3QWR - chains A and B of the 3 polymer chains in the assembly; structure by X-ray diffraction, 3.25 A resolution.

== Chain A ==
Protein: Interleukin-12 subunit beta
Source organism: Homo sapiens
UniProt: P29460 (IL12B_HUMAN); residues 1-306 here correspond to UniProt positions 23-328 (UniProt number = residue number + 22)
Amino-acid sequence (306 residues; each row starts with the number of its first residue):
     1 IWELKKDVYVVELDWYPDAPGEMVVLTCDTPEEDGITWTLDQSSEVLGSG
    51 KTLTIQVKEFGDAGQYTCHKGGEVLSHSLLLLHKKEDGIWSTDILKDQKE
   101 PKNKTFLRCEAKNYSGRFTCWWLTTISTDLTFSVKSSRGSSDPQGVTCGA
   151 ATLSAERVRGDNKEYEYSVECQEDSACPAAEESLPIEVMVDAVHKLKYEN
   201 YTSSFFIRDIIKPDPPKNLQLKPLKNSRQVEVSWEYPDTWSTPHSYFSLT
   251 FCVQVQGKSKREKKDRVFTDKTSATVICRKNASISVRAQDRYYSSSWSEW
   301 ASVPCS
Not modelled in the structure: 1, 158, 257-262, 281-282, 306
Cystine bridges: C28-C68, C109-C120, C148-C171, C278-C305
Covalent attachments: N-acetylglucosamine (NAG) linked to N200
Swiss-Prot annotation at these positions:
  - glycosylation: N113 (N-linked (GlcNAc...) asparagine), N200 (N-linked (GlcNAc...) asparagine), W297 (C-linked (Man) tryptophan)

== Chain B ==
Protein: Interleukin-23 subunit alpha
Source organism: Homo sapiens
UniProt: Q9NPF7 (IL23A_HUMAN); residues 1-170 here correspond to UniProt positions 20-189 (UniProt number = residue number + 19)
Amino-acid sequence (170 residues; each row starts with the number of its first residue):
     1 RAVPGGSSPAWTQCQQLSQKLCTLAWSAHPLVGHMDLREEGDEETTNDVP
    51 HIQCGDGCDPQGLRDNSQFCLQRIHQGLIFYEKLLGSDIFTGEPSLLPDS
   101 PVGQLHASLLGLSQLLQPEGHHWETQQIPSLSPSQPWQRLLLRFKILRSL
   151 QAFVAVAARVFAHGAATLSP
Not modelled in the structure: 1-6, 39-49, 121-130, 169-170
Cystine bridges: C58-C70

== Chain A / chain B interface ==
Residue-residue contacts (36; chain A residue first):
  Y114(A) - R159(B)  hydrogen bond
  C177(A) - C54(B)  disulfide
  A179(A) - V156(B)
  A180(A) - I52(B)
  E181(A) - H51(B)  salt bridge
  E181(A) - I52(B)  hydrogen bond (backbone-backbone)
  E181(A) - Y81(B)
  E181(A) - S149(B)
  E181(A) - A152(B)
  E181(A) - F153(B)
  S183(A) - H51(B)
  R208(A) - A152(B)
  D209(A) - R148(B)  salt bridge
  P243(A) - P60(B)  hydrophobic
  P243(A) - H163(B)
  S245(A) - A162(B)
  S245(A) - H163(B)  hydrogen bond
  Y246(A) - C58(B)  hydrogen bond (side chain-backbone)
  Y246(A) - V156(B)
  Y246(A) - R159(B)
  Y246(A) - V160(B)
  F247(A) - R159(B)
  D290(A) - R159(B)  salt bridge
  R291(A) - Q19(B)  hydrogen bond (backbone-side chain)
  Y292(A) - Q19(B)
  Y292(A) - C22(B)
  Y292(A) - W26(B)
  Y292(A) - A155(B)  hydrophobic
  Y292(A) - A158(B)  hydrophobic
  Y292(A) - R159(B)
  Y292(A) - A162(B)
  Y293(A) - W26(B)  hydrogen bond (backbone-side chain)
  Y293(A) - R148(B)  hydrogen bond
  Y293(A) - Q151(B)
  Y293(A) - A152(B)
  S294(A) - W26(B)
Other interface residues (no listed pair), chain A (19 interface residues in all): S248, D270
Other interface residues (no listed pair), chain B (26 interface residues in all): P50, Q53, D59, A166, T167
Inter-chain disulfides: C177(A)-C54(B)

== Summary ==
The interface between chain A and chain B involves 19 residues on one side and 26 on the other; the contacts
include 1 disulfide bond, 7 hydrogen bonds and 3 salt bridges. Among the polar pairs are E181(A)-H51(B),
D209(A)-R148(B) and D290(A)-R159(B).
Here chain A is Interleukin-12 subunit beta and chain B is Interleukin-23 subunit alpha, both from Homo
sapiens. Entry 3QWR (Crystal structure of IL-23 in complex with an adnectin) was determined by X-ray
diffraction (same publication as 3QWQ).
